PDB entry 7F4M | X-ray diffraction, 3.58 A resolution | chains C and F of the 3 polymer chains in the assembly

# Chain C
Protein: MT-a70 family protein
From: Tetrahymena thermophila SB210
UniProtKB: Q22GC0 (Q22GC0_TETTS); residues 126-372 here correspond to UniProt positions 182-428 (UniProt number = residue number + 56)
Sequence (247 residues; numbered 126 to 372; the number before each row is that of its first residue):
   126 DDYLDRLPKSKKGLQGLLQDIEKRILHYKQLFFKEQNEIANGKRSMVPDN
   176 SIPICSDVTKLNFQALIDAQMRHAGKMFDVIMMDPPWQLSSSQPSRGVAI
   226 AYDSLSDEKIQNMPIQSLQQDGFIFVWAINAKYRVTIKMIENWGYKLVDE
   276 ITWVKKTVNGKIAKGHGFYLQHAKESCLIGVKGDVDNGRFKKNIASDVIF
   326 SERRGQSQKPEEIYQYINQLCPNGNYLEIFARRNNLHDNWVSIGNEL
Not modelled in the structure: 126, 214-227, 281-297
Residues lining bound ligands: S-adenosylmethionine (SAM): Ser-181, Asp-182, Val-183, Thr-184, Asp-209, Pro-211, Asp-228, Leu-230, Gln-333, Lys-334, Glu-353, Phe-355, Arg-357, Asn-359, Asn-360, Gly-369, Asn-370, Glu-371
What the authors report for this chain:
  - binding site for S-adenosylmethionine: Asp-182, Val-183, Asp-209, Lys-334, Glu-353, Phe-355, Arg-357, Asn-359, Asn-360, Asn-370, Glu-371
  - mutagenesis - D182A, D209A, N360A: abolished catalytic activity on S-adenosylmethionine
  - mutagenesis - D182A, D209A, N360A: decreased binding to S-adenosylmethionine
  - mutagenesis - R357A, N359A, N370A: decreased catalytic activity
  - mutagenesis - R357A, N359A, N370A: unchanged binding to S-adenosylmethionine
  - mutagenesis - R358A: abolished binding to S-adenosylmethionine
  - catalytic residues: Pro-211 (proposed by the authors, not directly observed)

# Chain F
Protein: p1 protein
From: Tetrahymena thermophila SB210
UniProtKB: Q22VV9 (Q22VV9_TETTS); residue numbers follow UniProt; this construct covers 1-309
Sequence (309 residues; numbered 1 to 309; the number before each row is that of its first residue):
     1 MSLKKGKFQHNQSKSLWNYTLSPGWREEEVKILKSALQLFGIGKWKKIME
    51 SGCLPGKSIGQIYMQTQRLLGQQSLGDFMGLQIDLEAVFNQNMKKQDVLR
   101 KNNCIINTGDNPTKEERKRRIEQNRKIYGLSAKQIAEIKLPKVKKHAPQY
   151 MTLEDIENEKFTNLEILTHLYNLKAEIVRRLAEQGETIAQPSIIKSLNNL
   201 NHNLEQNQNSNSSTETKVTLEQSGKKKYKVLAIEETELQNGPIATNSQKK
   251 SINGKRKNNRKINSDSEGNEEDISLEDIDSQESEINSEEIVEDDEEDEQI
   301 EEPSKIKKR
Not modelled in the structure: 1-159, 185-309

# Chain C / chain F interface
Contacting residue pairs (28):
  Leu-129(C) / Glu-176(F)
  Leu-129(C) / Arg-180(F)  hydrogen bond (backbone-side chain)
  Leu-132(C) / Arg-180(F)
  Pro-133(C) / Arg-180(F)  hydrogen bond (backbone-side chain)
  Lys-134(C) / Arg-180(F)
  Lys-134(C) / Gln-184(F)  hydrogen bond (backbone-side chain)
  Lys-136(C) / Gln-184(F)
  Leu-139(C) / Ile-177(F)
  Leu-139(C) / Arg-180(F)
  Leu-139(C) / Leu-181(F)  hydrophobic
  Gln-140(C) / Leu-181(F)
  Leu-142(C) / Ile-177(F)  hydrophobic
  Leu-143(C) / Lys-174(F)
  Leu-143(C) / Val-178(F)  hydrophobic
  Leu-143(C) / Leu-181(F)  hydrophobic
  Ile-146(C) / Leu-170(F)
  Ile-146(C) / Leu-173(F)  hydrophobic
  Glu-147(C) / Lys-174(F)  salt bridge
  Arg-149(C) / Leu-170(F)
  Ile-150(C) / Leu-167(F)  hydrophobic
  Ile-150(C) / Leu-170(F)  hydrophobic
  Ile-150(C) / Tyr-171(F)  hydrophobic
  Tyr-153(C) / Ile-166(F)  hydrophobic
  Tyr-153(C) / Leu-167(F)
  Tyr-153(C) / Leu-170(F)  hydrophobic
  Lys-154(C) / Tyr-171(F)
  Leu-156(C) / Asn-163(F)  hydrogen bond (backbone-side chain)
  Glu-160(C) / Asn-163(F)  hydrogen bond
Interface residues without a listed pair, chain C (20 interface residues in all): Asp-127, Ser-135, Phe-157
Interface residues without a listed pair, chain F (14 interface residues in all): Leu-164
The authors on this interface:
  - hot spots on chain F (mutagenesis) - L167A, L170A, L173A, I177A: decreased binding to MT-a70 family protein (chain C)
  - hot spots on chain F (mutagenesis) - L167A/L170A, L167A/L170A/L173A, L167A/L170A/L173A/I177A: abolished binding to MT-a70 family protein (chain C)

# Summary
Chain C and chain F form an interface of 20 and 14 residues respectively; the contacts include 5 hydrogen
bonds and 1 salt bridge. Among the polar pairs are Glu-147(C)/Lys-174(F), Leu-129(C)/Arg-180(F) and
Pro-133(C)/Arg-180(F). From the paper: the catalytic residue Pro-211(C); L167A, L170A and L173A of chain F,
among others, reduce binding to MT-a70 family protein (chain C); 14 substitutions were tested in all.
Chain C is MT-a70 family protein and chain F is p1 protein, both from Tetrahymena thermophila SB210; the
structure, Crystal structure of SAM-bound MTA1-p1-p2 complex, was determined by X-ray diffraction, deposited
together with 7F4L, 7F4N, 7F4O, 7F4S and 7F4T.
